PDB entry 8U8F | electron microscopy, 3.49 A resolution | chains A and R of the 4 polymer chains in the assembly

Chain A:
Molecule: Guanine nucleotide-binding protein G(s) subunit alpha isoforms short
From: Homo sapiens
UniProtKB: P63092 (GNAS2_HUMAN); residue numbers follow UniProt; this construct covers 1-394
Sequence (394 residues; numbered 1 to 394; the number before each row is that of its first residue):
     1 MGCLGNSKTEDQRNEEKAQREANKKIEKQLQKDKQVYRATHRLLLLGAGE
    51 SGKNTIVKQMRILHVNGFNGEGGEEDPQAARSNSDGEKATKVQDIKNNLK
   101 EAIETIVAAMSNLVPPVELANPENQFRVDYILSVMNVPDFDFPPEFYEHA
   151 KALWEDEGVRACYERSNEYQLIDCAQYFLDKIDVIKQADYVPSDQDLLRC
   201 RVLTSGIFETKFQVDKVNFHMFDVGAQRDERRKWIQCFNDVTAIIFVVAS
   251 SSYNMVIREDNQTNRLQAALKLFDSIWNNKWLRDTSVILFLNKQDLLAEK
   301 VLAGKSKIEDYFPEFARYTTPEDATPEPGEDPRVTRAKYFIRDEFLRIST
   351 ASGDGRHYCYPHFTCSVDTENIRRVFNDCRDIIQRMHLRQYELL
Unresolved in the structure: 1-13, 63-204, 254-261
Differences from the reference sequence: conflict Asn54 (Ser in P63092), Ala226 (Gly in P63092), Ala268 (Glu in P63092), Lys271 (Asn in P63092), Asp274 (Lys in P63092), Lys280 (Arg in P63092), Asp284 (Thr in P63092), Thr285 (Ile in P63092), Ser366 (Ala in P63092)

Chain R:
Molecule: G-protein coupled receptor 3
From: Homo sapiens
UniProtKB: P46089 (GPR3_HUMAN); residues 2-330 here = UniProt positions 2-330
Sequence (390 residues; row label = number of the first residue in the row; numbers below 1 keep their minus sign (Asn-33 is residue -33)):
   -33 NSTMKTIIALSYIFCLVFADYKDDDDLEVLFQGPAMWGAGSPLAWLSAGS
    17 GNVNVSSVGPAEGPTGPAAPLPSPKAWDVVLCISGTLVSCENALVVAIIV
    67 GTPAFRAPMFLLVGSLAVADLLAGLGLVLHFAAVFCIGSAEMSLVLVGVL
   117 AMAFTASIGSLLAITVDRYLSLYNALTYYSETTVTRTYVMLALVWGGALG
   167 LGLLPVLAWNCLDGLTTCGVVYPLSKNHLVVLAIAFFMVFGIMLQLYAQI
   217 CRIVCRHAQQIALQRHLLPASHYVATRKGIATLAVVLGAFAACWLPFTVY
   267 CLLGDAHSPPLYTYLTLLPATYNSMINPIIYAFRNQDVQKVLWAVCCCCS
   317 SSKIPFRSRSPSDVPAGLEVLFQGPHHHHHHHHAAAFESR
Unresolved in the structure: -33 to 38, 233-242, 314-356
Differences from the reference sequence: expression tag (-33 to 1, 331-356)
Disulfide bonds: Cys177-Cys184
Swiss-Prot annotation at these positions:
  - modified residue (Phosphoserine): Ser324, Ser326, Ser328
  - lipidation: Cys313 (S-palmitoyl cysteine)
  - glycosylation: Asn20 (N-linked (GlcNAc...) asparagine)
Reported in the primary citation:
  - binding site for palmitic acid: Val205
  - conformationally variable residues: Val205

How chain A and chain R interact:
Contacting residue pairs - 32 pairs, chain A then chain R:
  Arg38(A) - Tyr145(R)  hydrogen bond (side chain-backbone)
  Arg38(A) - Ser146(R)  hydrogen bond (side chain-backbone)
  Arg38(A) - Glu147(R)  salt bridge
  His41(A) - Leu142(R)
  Thr350(A) - Gln230(R)
  Tyr358(A) - Ile227(R)  hydrophobic
  Cys359(A) - Gln230(R)  hydrogen bond (backbone-side chain)
  Phe376(A) - Leu142(R)  hydrophobic
  Arg380(A) - Leu142(R)
  Asp381(A) - His223(R)  salt bridge
  Ile383(A) - Ala141(R)
  Gln384(A) - Leu138(R)  hydrogen bond (side chain-backbone)
  Gln384(A) - Ala141(R)
  Gln384(A) - Arg222(R)  hydrogen bond
  Gln384(A) - His223(R)
  Arg385(A) - His223(R)
  Arg385(A) - Ile227(R)
  His387(A) - Ser137(R)
  His387(A) - Leu138(R)
  Leu388(A) - Leu138(R)  hydrophobic
  Leu388(A) - Val220(R)  hydrophobic
  Leu388(A) - His223(R)
  Gln390(A) - Asn301(R)
  Tyr391(A) - Arg134(R)
  Tyr391(A) - Ser137(R)  hydrogen bond
  Tyr391(A) - Leu138(R)  hydrophobic
  Glu392(A) - Lys244(R)
  Glu392(A) - Thr248(R)  hydrogen bond (backbone-side chain)
  Glu392(A) - Arg300(R)
  Leu393(A) - Ile216(R)  hydrophobic
  Leu393(A) - Val220(R)  hydrophobic
  Leu393(A) - Gly245(R)
Interface residues without a listed pair, chain A (24 interface residues in all): Gln35, Val217, Asp323, Leu346, Pro361, Cys379, Leu394
Interface residues without a listed pair, chain R (26 interface residues in all): Thr143, Tyr144, Ile219, Gln226, Leu229, Arg231, Leu249

Summary:
24 residues of chain A face 26 of chain R across their interface, with 7 hydrogen bonds and 2 salt bridges.
Polar pairs include Arg38(A)-Glu147(R), Asp381(A)-His223(R) and Arg38(A)-Tyr145(R). The paper reports a
binding site for palmitic acid at Val205(R); conformational variability at Val205(R).
Chain A is Guanine nucleotide-binding protein G(s) subunit alpha isoforms short and chain R is G-protein
coupled receptor 3, both from Homo sapiens; the structure, GPR3 Orphan G-coupled Protein Receptor in complex
with Dominant Negative Gs, was determined by electron microscopy.
